Entry 7ZM8 (electron microscopy, 2.76 A resolution); this record covers chains 1 and D of the 26 polymer chains in the assembly.

[Chain 1]
Protein: NADH-ubiquinone oxidoreductase chain 1
Source organism: Chaetomium thermophilum var. thermophilum DSM 1495
Notes: EC 7.1.1.2
UniProt: G1DJA6 (G1DJA6_CHATD); residues 1-378 here = UniProt positions 1-378
Chain sequence (378 residues; numbered 1 to 378; the number before each row is that of its first residue):
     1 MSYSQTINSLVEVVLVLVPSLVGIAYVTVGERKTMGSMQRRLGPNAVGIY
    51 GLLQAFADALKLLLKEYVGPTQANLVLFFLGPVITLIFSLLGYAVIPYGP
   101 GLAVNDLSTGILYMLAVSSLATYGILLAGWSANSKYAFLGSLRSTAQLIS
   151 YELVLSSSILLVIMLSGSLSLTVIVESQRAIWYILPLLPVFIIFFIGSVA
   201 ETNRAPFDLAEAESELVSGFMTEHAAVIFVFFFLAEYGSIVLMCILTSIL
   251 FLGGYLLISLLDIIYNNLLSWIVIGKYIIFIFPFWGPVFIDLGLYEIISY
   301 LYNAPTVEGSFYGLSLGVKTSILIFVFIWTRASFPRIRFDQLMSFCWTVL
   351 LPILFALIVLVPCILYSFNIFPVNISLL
Residues lining bound ligands:
  - 1,2-Distearoyl-sn-glycerophosphoethanolamine (3PE): P189, F191, I193, F195, I196, F207, V326, T330, F334, I337, Q341, F345, T348, V349, L350
  - 1,2-diacyl-sn-glycero-3-phosphocholine (PC1): Y26, N45, A46, V47, G48, I49, L52, L53

[Chain D]
Protein: Subunit NDUFA1 of NADH-ubiquinone oxidoreductase (Complex I)
Source organism: Chaetomium thermophilum var. thermophilum DSM 1495
Chain sequence (86 residues; row label = number of the first residue in the row; X marks 5 residues of unknown identity (built as UNK)):
     1 MPVPFETLIPYGIIIAMFGVTGAGMAKVRHMFNGDKRHRWSVDQWDKQQM
    51 ERDRRLTGHLRGQTDNPIAPPGFEFNNPWKVXXXXX
Disordered / not traced: 1

[How chain 1 and chain D interact]
Contacting residue pairs (78; chain 1 residue first):
  M1(1) with F32(D); N33(D); H59(D), hydrogen bond (backbone-side chain)
  S2(1) with M31(D), hydrogen bond (side chain-backbone); F32(D), hydrogen bond (backbone-backbone); G34(D), hydrogen bond (side chain-backbone); H59(D)
  Y3(1) with V28(D), hydrogen bond (side chain-backbone); M31(D); F32(D)
  S4(1) with F32(D)
  Q5(1) with F32(D)
  N8(1) with V28(D); F32(D)
  V11(1) with V28(D), hydrophobic
  E12(1) with M25(D); R29(D), salt bridge
  L15(1) with V20(D); T21(D), hydrogen bond (backbone-side chain); G24(D); M25(D)
  V16(1) with T21(D); M25(D), hydrophobic
  P19(1) with M17(D); T21(D)
  V22(1) with M17(D), hydrophobic
  Y26(1) with P10(D); I13(D), hydrophobic
  V27(1) with I14(D), hydrophobic
  K33(1) with E6(D); T7(D)
  T34(1) with Y11(D), hydrogen bond
  S37(1) with P4(D); T7(D)
  Y50(1) with F5(D)
  L52(1) with I9(D), hydrophobic; I13(D), hydrophobic
  Y98(1) with T21(D); G22(D)
  P100(1) with H38(D), hydrogen bond (backbone-side chain); W40(D)
  G101(1) with R29(D); W40(D)
  L102(1) with M25(D); A26(D), hydrophobic; R29(D); H38(D)
  A103(1) with M25(D); R29(D), hydrogen bond (backbone-side chain)
  V104(1) with M25(D)
  D106(1) with W40(D)
  T172(1) with W40(D)
  V173(1) with S41(D)
  I245(1) with F18(D), hydrophobic
  P305(1) with A26(D); H30(D)
  T306(1) with A23(D); K27(D)
  E308(1) with R37(D), salt bridge
  G309(1) with G22(D); A23(D)
  S310(1) with G19(D); A23(D)
  G313(1) with F18(D); G19(D)
  L314(1) with I15(D); G19(D)
  G317(1) with I15(D); F18(D)
  V318(1) with I15(D), hydrophobic
  T320(1) with F18(D)
  S321(1) with Y11(D); I15(D)
  F325(1) with Y11(D)
  I328(1) with Y11(D)
  S376(1) with S41(D); D43(D)
  L378(1) with S41(D)
Also at the interface, not in a pair above, chain 1 (50 interface residues in all): G23, V29, G30, V241, L316, I324
Also at the interface, not in a pair above, chain D (36 interface residues in all): L60, R61

[Summary]
Chain 1 and chain D form an interface of 50 and 36 residues respectively, with 9 hydrogen bonds and 2 salt
bridges. Polar contacts include E12(1)-R29(D), E308(1)-R37(D) and M1(1)-H59(D). Ligands of chain 1:
1,2-Distearoyl-sn-glycerophosphoethanolamine and 1,2-diacyl-sn-glycero-3-phosphocholine.
Chain 1 is NADH-ubiquinone oxidoreductase chain 1 and chain D is Subunit NDUFA1 of NADH-ubiquinone
oxidoreductase (Complex I), both from Chaetomium thermophilum var. thermophilum DSM 1495; the structure,
CryoEM structure of mitochondrial complex I from Chaetomium thermophilum (inhibited by DDM) - membrane arm,
was determined by electron microscopy (same publication as 7ZM7, 7ZMB, 7ZME, 7ZMG and 7ZMH).
